Entry 6MUX (electron microscopy, 3.90 A resolution); this record covers chains I and a of the 35 polymer chains in the assembly.

== Chain I ==
Molecule: 20S proteasome beta-2 subunit
Organism: Plasmodium falciparum 3D7
Notes: EC 3.4.25.1
Reference sequence: Q8I6T3 (Q8I6T3_PLAF7); residues 1-229 here correspond to UniProt positions 42-270 (UniProt number = residue number + 41)
Amino-acid sequence (229 residues; row label = number of the first residue in the row):
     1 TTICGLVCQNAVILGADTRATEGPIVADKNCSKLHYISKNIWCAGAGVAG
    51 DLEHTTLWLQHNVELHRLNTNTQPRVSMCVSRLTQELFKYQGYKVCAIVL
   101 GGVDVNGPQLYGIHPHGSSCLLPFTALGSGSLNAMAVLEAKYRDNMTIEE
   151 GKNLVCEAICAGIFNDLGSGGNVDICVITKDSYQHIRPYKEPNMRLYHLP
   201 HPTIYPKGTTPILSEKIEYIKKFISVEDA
Disordered / not traced: 220-229

== Chain a ==
Molecule: 20S proteasome beta-6 subunit
Organism: Plasmodium falciparum 3D7
Notes: EC 3.4.25.1
Reference sequence: C0H4E8 (C0H4E8_PLAF7); numbering as in UniProt (aligned over 1-240)
Amino-acid sequence (240 residues; row label = number of the first residue in the row):
     1 MDLILYNDNLTEKKTEKENVIEHGRGFKRWYPYIDNGGTVIGLTGKDYVI
    51 LAADTRLSLSYSIYTRFCPKISKLTDKCIIGSSGMQSDIKTLHSLLQKKI
   101 QLFVLEHSHYPDIHVIARLLCVILYSRRFFPYYAFNILAGVDENNKGVLY
   151 NYDSVGSYCEATHSCVGSGSQLILPILDNRVEQKNQLIKNTNFNLGDDIN
   201 FVKDAITSATERDIYTGDKTLIYVIDKMGINVNTLDLKQD
Disordered / not traced: 1-29

== Interface between chain I and chain a ==
Contacting residue pairs (42):
  Arg19(I) - Glu211(a)
  Arg19(I) - Ile214(a)
  Arg19(I) - Asp240(a)  hydrogen bond (side chain-backbone)
  Gly23(I) - Ile214(a)
  Pro24(I) - Asp213(a)
  Pro24(I) - Ile214(a)
  Ile25(I) - Leu172(a)  hydrophobic
  Ile25(I) - Arg212(a)
  Val26(I) - Glu211(a)
  Val26(I) - Arg212(a)  hydrogen bond (backbone-backbone)
  Val26(I) - Ile214(a)  hydrophobic
  Ala27(I) - Arg212(a)  hydrogen bond (backbone-side chain)
  Lys29(I) - Glu211(a)  hydrogen bond (side chain-backbone)
  Lys29(I) - Arg212(a)
  Lys29(I) - Lys238(a)
  Ser129(I) - Tyr61(a)
  Ile163(I) - Asp240(a)
  Phe164(I) - Ile63(a)
  Phe164(I) - Arg66(a)  hydrogen bond (backbone-side chain)
  Phe164(I) - Gln239(a)
  Asn165(I) - Ile63(a)
  Asp166(I) - Ile63(a)
  Asp166(I) - Asp240(a)
  Leu167(I) - Arg56(a)
  Leu167(I) - Ser58(a)
  Leu167(I) - Tyr61(a)
  Leu167(I) - Ile214(a)
  Leu167(I) - Tyr215(a)  hydrophobic
  Gly171(I) - Asp240(a)  hydrogen bond (backbone-side chain)
  Glu191(I) - Asp240(a)
  Arg195(I) - Leu237(a)
  Arg195(I) - Lys238(a)
  Leu196(I) - Lys203(a)
  Leu196(I) - Thr207(a)
  Leu196(I) - Leu235(a)  hydrophobic
  Leu199(I) - Asp204(a)
  Ile204(I) - Lys189(a)
  Pro206(I) - Gln186(a)
  Lys207(I) - Asn185(a)
  Lys207(I) - Gln186(a)
  Lys207(I) - Leu187(a)  hydrogen bond (side chain-backbone)
  Thr209(I) - Gln186(a)
Also at the interface, not in a pair above, chain I (28 interface residues in all): Asp28, Gly168, Ser169, Gly170, Tyr197, His198
Also at the interface, not in a pair above, chain a (26 interface residues in all): Lys184, Asn200, Thr210

== Overview ==
The interface between chain I and chain a involves 28 residues on one side and 26 on the other, with 7
hydrogen bonds. Polar pairs include Arg19(I)-Asp240(a), Ala27(I)-Arg212(a) and Lys29(I)-Glu211(a).
Here chain I is 20S proteasome beta-2 subunit and chain a is 20S proteasome beta-6 subunit, both from
Plasmodium falciparum 3D7. Entry 6MUX (The structure of the Plasmodium falciparum 20S proteasome in complex
with one PA28 activator) was determined by electron microscopy, deposited together with 6DFK, 6MUV and 6MUW.
